PDB entry 8I13 | electron microscopy, 6.90 A resolution (low resolution: residue-level contacts below are approximate; hydrogen-bond / salt-bridge calls are withheld) | chains A and F of the 6 polymer chains in the assembly

# Chain A
Molecule: Structural maintenance of chromosomes protein 5
Organism: Saccharomyces cerevisiae
Reference sequence: A0A6V8S000 (A0A6V8S000_YEASX); residue numbers follow UniProt; this construct covers 1-1093
Chain sequence (1093 residues; each row starts with the number of its first residue):
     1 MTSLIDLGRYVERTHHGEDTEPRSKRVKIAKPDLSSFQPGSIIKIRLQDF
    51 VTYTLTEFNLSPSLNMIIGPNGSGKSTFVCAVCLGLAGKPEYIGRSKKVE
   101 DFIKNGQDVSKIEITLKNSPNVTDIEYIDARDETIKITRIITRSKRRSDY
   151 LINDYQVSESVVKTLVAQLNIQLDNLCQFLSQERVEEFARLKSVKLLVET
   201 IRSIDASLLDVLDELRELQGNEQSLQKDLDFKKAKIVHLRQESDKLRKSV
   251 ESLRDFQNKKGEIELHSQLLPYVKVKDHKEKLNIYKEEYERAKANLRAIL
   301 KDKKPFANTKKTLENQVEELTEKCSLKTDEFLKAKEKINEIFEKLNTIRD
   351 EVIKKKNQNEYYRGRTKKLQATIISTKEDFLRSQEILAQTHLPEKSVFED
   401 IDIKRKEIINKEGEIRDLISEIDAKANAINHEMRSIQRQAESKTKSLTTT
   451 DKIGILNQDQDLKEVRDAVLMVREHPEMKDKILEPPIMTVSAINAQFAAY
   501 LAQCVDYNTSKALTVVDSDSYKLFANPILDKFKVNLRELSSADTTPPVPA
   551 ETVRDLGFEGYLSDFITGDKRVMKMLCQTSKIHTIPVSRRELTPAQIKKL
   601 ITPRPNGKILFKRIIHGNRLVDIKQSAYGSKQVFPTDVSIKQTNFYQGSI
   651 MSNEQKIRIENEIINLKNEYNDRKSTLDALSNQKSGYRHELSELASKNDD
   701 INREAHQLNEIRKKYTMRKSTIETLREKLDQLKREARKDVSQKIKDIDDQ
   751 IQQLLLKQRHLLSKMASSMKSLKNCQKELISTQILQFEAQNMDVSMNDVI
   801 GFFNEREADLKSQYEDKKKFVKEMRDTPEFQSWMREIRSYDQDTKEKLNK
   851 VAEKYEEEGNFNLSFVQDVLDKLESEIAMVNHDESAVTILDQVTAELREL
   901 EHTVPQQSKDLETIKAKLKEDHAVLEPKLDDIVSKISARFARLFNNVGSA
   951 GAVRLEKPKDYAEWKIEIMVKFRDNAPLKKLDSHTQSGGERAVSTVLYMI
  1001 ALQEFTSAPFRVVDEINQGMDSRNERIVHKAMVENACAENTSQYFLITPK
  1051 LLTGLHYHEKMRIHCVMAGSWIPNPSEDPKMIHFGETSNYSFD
Disordered / not traced: 1-31, 262-267, 1066-1093

# Chain F
Molecule: Non-structural maintenance of chromosomes element 1 homolog
Organism: Saccharomyces cerevisiae
Reference sequence: A0A8H4F9V3 (A0A8H4F9V3_YEASX); numbering as in UniProt (aligned over 1-336)
Chain sequence (336 residues; each row starts with the number of its first residue):
     1 MEVHEEQVSAPVTGDATAKYLLQYILSARGICHENALILALMRLETDAST
    51 LNTEWSIQQWVDKLNDYINAINVKLNLLGYKIIRINHGIGRNAVTLKAKQ
   101 NFESFEDNTAIRAHNNDYAVLQSIVLPESNRFFVYVNLASTEETKLATRF
   151 NQNEIEFMKWAIEQFMISGETIVEGPALETSIIVKEVNRILVAATGDSNL
   201 AKWRKFSTFTVGSTNLFQFQELTATDIEDLLLRLCELKWFYRTQEGKFGI
   251 DLRCIAELEEYLTSMYNLNTCQNCHKLAIQGVRCGNESCREENEETGENS
   301 LSQIWHVDCFKHYITHVSKNCDRCGSSLITEGVYVI
Disordered / not traced: 1-10, 104-116

# How chain A and chain F interact
Residue-residue contacts (16; chain A residue first):
  S937(A) with T223(F)
  F944(A) with F217(F); Q218(F)
  N945(A) with Q218(F); F219(F)
  G948(A) with Q218(F)
  S949(A) with F217(F); Q218(F)
  A950(A) with F217(F)
  G951(A) with F217(F); A224(F)
  A952(A) with A224(F)
  D974(A) with S213(F); T214(F)
  N975(A) with E245(F)
  L978(A) with E228(F)
Interface residues without a listed pair, chain A (12 interface residues in all): K971
Interface residues without a listed pair, chain F (11 interface residues in all): Q220, T225

# In short
12 residues of chain A and 11 residues of chain F are in contact.
Here chain A is Structural maintenance of chromosomes protein 5 and chain F is Non-structural maintenance of
chromosomes element 1 homolog, both from Saccharomyces cerevisiae. Entry 8I13 (Cryo-EM structure of 6-subunit
Smc5/6) was determined by electron microscopy (same publication as 7YLM, 7YMD, 7YQH, 8HQS, 8I21, 8I4U and 6
further entries).
